Entry 5LD2 (electron microscopy, 3.83 A resolution); this record covers chains D and X of the 4 polymer chains in the assembly.

# Chain D
Molecule: RecBCD enzyme subunit RecD
Organism: Escherichia coli (strain K12)
Notes: EC 3.1.11.5
UniProt: P04993 (RECD_ECOLI); numbering as in UniProt (aligned over 2-608)
Amino-acid sequence (609 residues; each row starts with the number of its first residue; numbering starts at 0):
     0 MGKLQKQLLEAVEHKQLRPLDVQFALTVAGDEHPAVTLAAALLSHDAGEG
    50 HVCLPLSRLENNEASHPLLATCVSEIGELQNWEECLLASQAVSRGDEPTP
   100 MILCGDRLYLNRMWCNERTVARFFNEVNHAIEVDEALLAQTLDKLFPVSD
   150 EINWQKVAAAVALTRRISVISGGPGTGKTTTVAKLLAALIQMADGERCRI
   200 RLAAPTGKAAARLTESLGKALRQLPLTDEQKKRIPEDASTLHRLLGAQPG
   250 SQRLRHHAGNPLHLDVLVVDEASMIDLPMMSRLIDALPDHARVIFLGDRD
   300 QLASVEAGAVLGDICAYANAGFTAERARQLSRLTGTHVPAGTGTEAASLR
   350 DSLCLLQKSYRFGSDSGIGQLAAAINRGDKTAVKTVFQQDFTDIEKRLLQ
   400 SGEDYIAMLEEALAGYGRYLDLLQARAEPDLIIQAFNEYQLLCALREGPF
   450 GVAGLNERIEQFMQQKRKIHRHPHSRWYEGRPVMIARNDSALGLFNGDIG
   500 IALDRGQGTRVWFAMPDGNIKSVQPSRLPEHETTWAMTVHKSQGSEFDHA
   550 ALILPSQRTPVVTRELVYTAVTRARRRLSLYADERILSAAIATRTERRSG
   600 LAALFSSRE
Not modelled in the structure: 0-1, 607-608
Construct notes: initiating methionine (0); expression tag (1)

# Chain X
Molecule: Fork-Hairpin DNA
Sequence (70 nucleotides; each row starts with the number of its first residue):
     1 TTTTTTTTTTTTTCTAATGCGAGCACTGCTACAGCATTTCCCATGCTGTA
    51 GCAGTGCTCGCATTAGATTT
Not modelled in the structure: 31-49

# How chain D and chain X interact
Residue-residue contacts - 32 pairs, chain D then chain X:
  Lys14(D) - DT1(X)  base contact
  Pro204(D) - DT5(X)  phosphate contact
  Thr205(D) - DT4(X)  phosphate contact
  Thr205(D) - DT5(X)  phosphate contact
  Gly206(D) - DT5(X)  hydrogen bond to the phosphate
  Thr239(D) - DT5(X)  phosphate contact
  Thr239(D) - DT6(X)  hydrogen bond to the phosphate
  His241(D) - DT5(X)  sugar contact
  Arg242(D) - DT6(X)  sugar contact
  Ala246(D) - DT6(X)  sugar contact
  Gln247(D) - DT6(X)  base contact
  Gln247(D) - DT8(X)  hydrogen bond to the base
  Pro248(D) - DT6(X)  base contact
  Pro248(D) - DT7(X)  sugar contact
  Pro248(D) - DT8(X)  base contact
  Val304(D) - DT3(X)  sugar contact
  Ala443(D) - DT2(X)  sugar contact
  Leu444(D) - DT1(X)  sugar contact
  Arg445(D) - DT2(X)  hydrogen bond to the phosphate
  Arg445(D) - DT3(X)  salt bridge to the phosphate
  Asn487(D) - DT5(X)  hydrogen bond to the phosphate
  Asn487(D) - DT6(X)  phosphate contact
  Asn495(D) - DT4(X)  hydrogen bond to the phosphate
  Asn495(D) - DT5(X)  phosphate contact
  Thr537(D) - DT3(X)  hydrogen bond to the phosphate
  His539(D) - DT2(X)  hydrogen bond to the phosphate
  His539(D) - DT3(X)  sugar contact
  Lys540(D) - DT4(X)  salt bridge to the phosphate
  Thr558(D) - DT1(X)  phosphate contact
  Pro559(D) - DT1(X)  base contact
  Val560(D) - DT1(X)  sugar contact
  Val560(D) - DT2(X)  sugar contact
Other interface residues (no listed pair), chain D (25 interface residues in all): Lys207, Glu446, Arg486

# Summary
Chain D and chain X form an interface of 25 and 8 residues respectively, with 8 hydrogen bonds and 2 salt
bridges. Among the polar pairs are Gln247(D)-DT8(X), Gly206(D)-DT5(X) and Thr239(D)-DT6(X).
Chain D is RecBCD enzyme subunit RecD (Escherichia coli (strain K12)) and chain X is Fork-Hairpin DNA; the
structure, Cryo-EM structure of RecBCD+DNA complex revealing activated nuclease domain, was determined by
electron microscopy.
